4JUG - chains A and D of the 6 polymer chains in the assembly; structure by X-ray diffraction, 2.70 A resolution.

== Chain A ==
Molecule: Hemagglutinin
Organism: Influenza A virus
Notes: fragment: Hemagglutinin HA1 chain
Reference sequence: Q9WFX3 (HEMA_I18A0); the construct lacks a stretch of the UniProt sequence and is renumbered around it, so the offset changes along the chain: 5-42 = UniProt 18-55; 44-49 = UniProt 56-61; 50-132 = UniProt 63-145; 133-325 = UniProt 147-339
Chain sequence (324 residues; row label = number of the first residue in the row; note: 1 number in that range is skipped by the numbering (no residue carries it; nothing is unmodelled there)):
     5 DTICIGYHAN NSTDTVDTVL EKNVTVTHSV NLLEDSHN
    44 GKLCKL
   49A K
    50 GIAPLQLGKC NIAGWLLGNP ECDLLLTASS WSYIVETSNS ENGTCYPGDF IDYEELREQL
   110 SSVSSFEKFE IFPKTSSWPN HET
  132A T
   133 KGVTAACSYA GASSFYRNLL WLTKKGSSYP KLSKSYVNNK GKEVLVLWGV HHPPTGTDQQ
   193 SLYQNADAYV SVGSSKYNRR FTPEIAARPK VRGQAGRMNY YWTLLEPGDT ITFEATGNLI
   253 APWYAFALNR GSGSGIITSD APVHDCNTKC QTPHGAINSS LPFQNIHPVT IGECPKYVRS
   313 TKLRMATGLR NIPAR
Construct notes: engineered mutation Gly225 (Asp239 in Q9WFX3); expression tag (326-327)
Disulfides: Cys47-Cys278, Cys59-Cys71, Cys94-Cys139, Cys282-Cys306
Glycans and other covalent adducts: N-acetylglucosamine (NAG) linked to Asn91
UniProt features mapped onto this chain:
  - glycosylation (N-linked (GlcNAc...) asparagine): Asn14, Asn15, Asn27, Asn91, Asn290

== Chain D ==
Molecule: Hemagglutinin
Organism: Influenza A virus
Notes: fragment: Hemagglutinin HA2 chain
Reference sequence: Q9WFX3 (HEMA_I18A0); residues 501-670 here correspond to UniProt positions 345-514 (UniProt number = residue number - 156)
Chain sequence (170 residues; row label = number of the first residue in the row):
   501 GLFGAIAGFI EGGWTGMIDG WYGYHHQNEQ GSGYAADQKS TQNAIDGITN KVNSVIEKMN
   561 TQFTAVGKEF NNLERRIENL NKKVDDGFLD IWTYNAELLV LLENERTLDF HDSNVRNLYE
   621 KVKSQLKNNA KEIGNGCFEF YHKCDDACME SVRNGTYDYP KYSEESKLNR
Not modelled in the structure: 670
Disulfides: Cys644-Cys648
Glycans and other covalent adducts: N-acetylglucosamine (NAG) linked to Asn654
UniProt features mapped onto this chain:
  - glycosylation: Asn654 (N-linked (GlcNAc...) asparagine)

== Interface between chain A and chain D ==
Residue-residue contacts - 12 pairs, chain A then chain D:
  Val23(A) with Asn550(D); Lys551(D), hydrogen bond (backbone-backbone); Ser554(D); Glu603(D)
  Leu24(A) with Asp546(D); Gly547(D); Asn550(D); Lys551(D); Phe610(D), hydrophobic
  Lys26(A) with Asn550(D); Ser554(D); Glu557(D), salt bridge
Other interface residues (no listed pair), chain A (4 interface residues in all): Thr22
Other interface residues (no listed pair), chain D (9 interface residues in all): Ile548

== In short ==
The interface between chain A and chain D involves 4 residues on one side and 9 on the other, with 1 hydrogen
bond and 1 salt bridge. Among the polar pairs are Lys26(A)-Glu557(D) and Val23(A)-Lys551(D).
N-acetylglucosamine is covalently linked to Asn91(A).
Here chain A is Hemagglutinin and chain D is Hemagglutinin, both from Influenza A virus. Entry 4JUG (Crystal
structure of 1918 pandemic influenza virus hemagglutinin mutant D225G) was determined by X-ray diffraction
together with 4JTV, 4JTX, 4JU0, 4JUH and 4JUJ from the same study.
